PDB entry 8TVS | electron microscopy, 4.40 A resolution (low resolution: residue-level contacts below are approximate; hydrogen-bond / salt-bridge calls are withheld) | chains A and E of the 16 polymer chains in the assembly

== Chain A ==
Protein: DNA-directed RNA polymerase subunit
From: Saccharomyces cerevisiae
Notes: EC 2.7.7.6
Reference sequence: A0A6A5Q1P2 (A0A6A5Q1P2_YEASX); numbering as in UniProt (aligned over 1-1733)
Sequence (1733 residues; row label = number of the first residue in the row):
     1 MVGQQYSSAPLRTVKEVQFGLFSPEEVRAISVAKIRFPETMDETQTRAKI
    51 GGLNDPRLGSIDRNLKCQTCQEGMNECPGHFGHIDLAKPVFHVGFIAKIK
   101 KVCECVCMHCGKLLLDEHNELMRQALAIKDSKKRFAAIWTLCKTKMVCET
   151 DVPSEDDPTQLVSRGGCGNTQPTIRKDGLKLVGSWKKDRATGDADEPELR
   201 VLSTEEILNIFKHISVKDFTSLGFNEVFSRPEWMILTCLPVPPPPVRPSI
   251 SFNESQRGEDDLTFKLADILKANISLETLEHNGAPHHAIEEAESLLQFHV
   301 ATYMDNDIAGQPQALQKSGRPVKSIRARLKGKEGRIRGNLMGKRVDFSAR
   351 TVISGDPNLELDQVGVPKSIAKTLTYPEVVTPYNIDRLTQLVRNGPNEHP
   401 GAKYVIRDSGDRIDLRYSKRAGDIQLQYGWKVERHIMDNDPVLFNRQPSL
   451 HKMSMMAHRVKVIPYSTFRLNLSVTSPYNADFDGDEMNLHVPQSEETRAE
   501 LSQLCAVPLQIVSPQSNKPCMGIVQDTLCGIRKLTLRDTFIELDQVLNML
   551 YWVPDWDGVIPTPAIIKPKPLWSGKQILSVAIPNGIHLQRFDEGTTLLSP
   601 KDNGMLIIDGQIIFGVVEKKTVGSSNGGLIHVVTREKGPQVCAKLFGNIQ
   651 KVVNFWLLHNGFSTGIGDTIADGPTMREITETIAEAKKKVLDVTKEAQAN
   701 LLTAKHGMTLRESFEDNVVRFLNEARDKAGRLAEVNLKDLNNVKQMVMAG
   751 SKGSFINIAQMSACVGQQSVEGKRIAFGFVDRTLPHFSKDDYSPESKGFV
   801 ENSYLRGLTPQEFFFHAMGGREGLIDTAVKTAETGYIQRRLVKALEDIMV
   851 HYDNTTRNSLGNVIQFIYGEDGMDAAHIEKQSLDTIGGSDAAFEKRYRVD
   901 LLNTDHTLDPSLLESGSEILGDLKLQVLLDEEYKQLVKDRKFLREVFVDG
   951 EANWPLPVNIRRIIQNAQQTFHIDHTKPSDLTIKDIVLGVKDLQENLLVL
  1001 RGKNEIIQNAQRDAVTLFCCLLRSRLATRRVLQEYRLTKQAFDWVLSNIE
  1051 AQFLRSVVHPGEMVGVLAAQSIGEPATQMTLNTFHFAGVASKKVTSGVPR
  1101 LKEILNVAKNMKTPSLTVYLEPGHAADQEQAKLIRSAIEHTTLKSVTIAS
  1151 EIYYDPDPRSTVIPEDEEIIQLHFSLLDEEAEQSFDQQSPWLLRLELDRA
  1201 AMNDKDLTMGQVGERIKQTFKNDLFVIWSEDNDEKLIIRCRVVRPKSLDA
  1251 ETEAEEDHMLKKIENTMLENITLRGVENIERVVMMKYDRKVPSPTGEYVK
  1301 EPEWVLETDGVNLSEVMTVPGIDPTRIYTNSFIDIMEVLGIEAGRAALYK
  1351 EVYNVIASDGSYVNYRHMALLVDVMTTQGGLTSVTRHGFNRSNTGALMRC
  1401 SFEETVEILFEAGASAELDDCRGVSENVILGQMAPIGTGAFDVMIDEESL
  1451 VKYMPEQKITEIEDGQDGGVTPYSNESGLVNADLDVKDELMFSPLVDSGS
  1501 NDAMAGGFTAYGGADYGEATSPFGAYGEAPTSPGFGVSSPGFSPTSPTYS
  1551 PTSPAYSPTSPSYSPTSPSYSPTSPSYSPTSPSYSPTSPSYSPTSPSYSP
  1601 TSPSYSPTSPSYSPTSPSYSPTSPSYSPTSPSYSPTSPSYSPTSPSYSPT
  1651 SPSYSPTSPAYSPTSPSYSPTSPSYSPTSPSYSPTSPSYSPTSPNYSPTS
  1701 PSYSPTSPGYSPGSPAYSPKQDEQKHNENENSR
Disordered / not traced: 1-7, 42-44, 188-198, 1079-1096, 1158-1256, 1455-1733
Metal / ion sites: Zn2+ site 1: Cys67, Cys70, Cys77, His80; Zn2+ site 2: Cys107, Met108, Cys110, Cys167; Mg2+: Asp483, Asp485 (shared with 1 residue of chain R)

== Chain E ==
Protein: DNA-directed RNA polymerases I, II, and III subunit RPABC1
From: Saccharomyces cerevisiae
Reference sequence: A0A6A5Q456 (A0A6A5Q456_YEASX); residue numbers follow UniProt; this construct covers 1-215
Sequence (215 residues; row label = number of the first residue in the row):
     1 MDQENERNISRLWRAFRTVKEMVKDRGYFITQEEVELPLEDFKAKYCDSM
    51 GRPQRKMMSFQANPTEESISKFPDMGSLWVEFCDEPSVGVKTMKTFVIHI
   101 QEKNFQTGIFVYQNNITPSAMKLVPSIPPATIETFNEAALVVNITHHELV
   151 PKHIRLSSDEKRELLKRYRLKESQLPRIQRADPVALYLGLKRGEVVKIIR
   201 KSETSGRYASYRICM

== Interface between chain A and chain E ==
Pairs across the interface (83):
  Arg857(A) - Tyr168(E)
  Arg857(A) - Leu170(E)
  Leu860(A) - Gln174(E)
  Gly861(A) - Leu170(E)
  Gly861(A) - Gln174(E)
  Asn862(A) - Gln174(E)
  Val863(A) - Leu170(E)
  Val863(A) - Gln174(E)
  Val863(A) - Pro176(E)
  Gln865(A) - Tyr208(E)
  Phe866(A) - Leu175(E)
  Phe866(A) - Tyr208(E)
  Phe866(A) - Ala209(E)
  Phe866(A) - Ser210(E)
  Phe866(A) - Tyr211(E)
  Ile867(A) - Tyr208(E)
  Gly869(A) - Thr204(E)
  Glu870(A) - Arg200(E)
  Glu870(A) - Ser202(E)
  Glu870(A) - Ser205(E)
  Glu870(A) - Tyr208(E)
  Asp871(A) - Thr204(E)
  Phe942(A) - Gly206(E)
  Glu945(A) - Lys201(E)
  Val946(A) - Lys201(E)
  Val946(A) - Ser202(E)
  Val946(A) - Gly206(E)
  Phe947(A) - Glu203(E)
  Asn1004(A) - Arg167(E)
  Ile1006(A) - Glu163(E)
  Ile1006(A) - Leu164(E)
  Ile1006(A) - Arg167(E)
  Asp1013(A) - Ser205(E)
  Asp1013(A) - Arg207(E)
  Leu1017(A) - Glu203(E)
  Leu1017(A) - Thr204(E)
  Leu1017(A) - Ser205(E)
  Leu1017(A) - Gly206(E)
  Met1317(A) - Arg14(E)
  Met1317(A) - Val142(E)
  Thr1318(A) - Arg7(E)
  Thr1318(A) - Arg14(E)
  Thr1318(A) - Val141(E)
  Val1319(A) - Arg7(E)
  Pro1320(A) - Arg7(E)
  Pro1324(A) - His147(E)
  Thr1325(A) - His146(E)
  Thr1325(A) - His147(E)
  Thr1325(A) - Glu148(E)
  Arg1326(A) - His147(E)
  Arg1326(A) - Glu148(E)
  Ile1327(A) - His147(E)
  Glu1337(A) - Pro183(E)
  Val1338(A) - Ile144(E)
  Val1338(A) - Pro183(E)
  Leu1339(A) - Ile144(E)
  Leu1339(A) - His147(E)
  Leu1339(A) - Val150(E)
  Leu1339(A) - Asp182(E)
  Leu1339(A) - Pro183(E)
  Leu1339(A) - Val184(E)
  Gly1340(A) - Asp182(E)
  Ile1341(A) - Ile178(E)
  Ile1341(A) - Gln179(E)
  Ile1341(A) - Asp182(E)
  Glu1342(A) - Pro151(E)
  Glu1342(A) - His153(E)
  Glu1342(A) - Ile198(E)
  Glu1342(A) - Arg200(E)
  Glu1342(A) - Arg212(E)
  Ala1343(A) - Leu149(E)
  Arg1345(A) - Arg200(E)
  Tyr1349(A) - Glu203(E)
  Tyr1365(A) - Ser202(E)
  Tyr1365(A) - Glu203(E)
  Arg1366(A) - Thr204(E)
  Thr1376(A) - Arg212(E)
  Thr1377(A) - Pro176(E)
  Thr1377(A) - Arg177(E)
  Gln1378(A) - Arg177(E)
  Gln1378(A) - Gln179(E)
  Gly1379(A) - Arg177(E)
  Gly1379(A) - Gln179(E)
Other interface residues (no listed pair), chain A (50 interface residues in all): Thr855, Leu956, Ile1007, Thr1016, Tyr1328, Ile1335, Met1336, Ala1346
Other interface residues (no listed pair), chain E (41 interface residues in all): Ser173

== Summary ==
50 residues of chain A and 41 residues of chain E are in contact. Cys67(A), Cys70(A), Cys77(A) and His80(A)
coordinate Zn2+ site 1. The Zn2+ site 2 is built by Cys107(A), Met108(A), Cys110(A) and Cys167(A).
Here chain A is DNA-directed RNA polymerase subunit and chain E is DNA-directed RNA polymerases I, II, and III
subunit RPABC1, both from Saccharomyces cerevisiae. Entry 8TVS (Cryo-EM structure of backtracked Pol II in
complex with Rad26) was determined by electron microscopy, deposited together with 8TUG, 8TVP, 8TVQ, 8TVV,
8TVW, 8TVX and 8TVY.
